9C9Y - chains A and C of the 3 polymer chains in the assembly; structure by electron microscopy, 3.35 A resolution.

# Chain A
Molecule: DNA topoisomerase 3-beta-1
Organism: Homo sapiens
Notes: EC 5.6.2.1
Reference sequence: O95985 (TOP3B_HUMAN); residues 1-611 here = UniProt positions 1-611
Chain sequence (612 residues; each row starts with the number of its first residue; numbering starts at 0):
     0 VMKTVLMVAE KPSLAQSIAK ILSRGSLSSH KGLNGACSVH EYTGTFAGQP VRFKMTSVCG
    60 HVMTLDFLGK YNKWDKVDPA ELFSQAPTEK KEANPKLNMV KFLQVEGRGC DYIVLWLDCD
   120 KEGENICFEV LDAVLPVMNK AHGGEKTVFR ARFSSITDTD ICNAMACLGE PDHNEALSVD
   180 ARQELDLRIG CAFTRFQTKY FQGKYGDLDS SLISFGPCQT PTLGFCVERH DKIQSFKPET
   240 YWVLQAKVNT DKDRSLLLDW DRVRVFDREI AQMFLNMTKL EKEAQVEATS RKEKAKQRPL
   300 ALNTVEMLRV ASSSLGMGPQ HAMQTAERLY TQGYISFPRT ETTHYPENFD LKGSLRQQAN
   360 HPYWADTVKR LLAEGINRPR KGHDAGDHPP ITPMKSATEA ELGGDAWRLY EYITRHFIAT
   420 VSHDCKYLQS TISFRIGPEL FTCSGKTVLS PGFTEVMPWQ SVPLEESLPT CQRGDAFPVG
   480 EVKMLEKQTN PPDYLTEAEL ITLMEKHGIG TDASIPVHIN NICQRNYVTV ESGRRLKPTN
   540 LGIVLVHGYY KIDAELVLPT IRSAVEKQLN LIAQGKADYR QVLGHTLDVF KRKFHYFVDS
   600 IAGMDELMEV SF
Construct notes: expression tag (0); engineered mutation Phe336 (Tyr in O95985)
Ion coordination: Mn2+ site 1: Glu9, Asp117 (shared with DA5(C) of chain C); Mn2+ site 2: Glu340, Asp511
What the authors report for this chain:
  - Mn2+ coordination: Glu9, Asp117, Glu340, Asp511
  - mutagenesis - Y336F: abolished catalytic activity
  - binding site for the 8-nt DNA strand (chain C): Lys10, Trp73, Arg338
  - catalytic residues: Lys10, Arg338

# Chain C
Molecule: 8-nt DNA strand
Sequence (8 nucleotides; each row starts with the number of its first residue; numbers below 1 keep their minus sign (DA-1 is residue -1)):
    -1 ACTAAAAT
Ion coordination: Mn2+: DA5 (shared with Glu9(A), Asp117(A) of chain A)

# Interface between chain A and chain C
Pairs across the interface - 46 pairs, chain A then chain C:
  Glu9(A) - DA4(C)  phosphate contact
  Glu9(A) - DA5(C)  phosphate contact
  Lys10(A) - DA5(C)  salt bridge to the phosphate
  Lys10(A) - DT6(C)  phosphate contact
  Cys58(A) - DA4(C)  base contact
  Cys58(A) - DA5(C)  sugar contact
  Gly59(A) - DA4(C)  base contact
  Gly59(A) - DA5(C)  sugar contact
  His60(A) - DA3(C)  sugar contact
  His60(A) - DA4(C)  hydrogen bond to the base
  Thr63(A) - DA2(C)  base contact
  Asp65(A) - DC0(C)  hydrogen bond to the base
  Asn71(A) - DC0(C)  hydrogen bond to the base
  Trp73(A) - DA-1(C)  stacking on the base
  Trp73(A) - DC0(C)  base contact
  Asn93(A) - DA4(C)  base contact
  Asp117(A) - DA5(C)  phosphate contact
  Glu121(A) - DA3(C)  phosphate contact
  Glu121(A) - DA4(C)  phosphate contact
  Asp185(A) - DA2(C)  sugar contact
  Leu186(A) - DT1(C)  base contact
  Gly189(A) - DT1(C)  sugar contact
  Cys190(A) - DC0(C)  hydrogen bond to the base
  Arg194(A) - DC0(C)  hydrogen bond to the base
  Leu211(A) - DC0(C)  sugar contact
  Ser213(A) - DC0(C)  hydrogen bond to the phosphate
  Ser213(A) - DT1(C)  hydrogen bond to the phosphate
  Phe214(A) - DT1(C)  sugar contact
  Gly215(A) - DT1(C)  phosphate contact
  Gly215(A) - DA2(C)  phosphate contact
  Pro216(A) - DA2(C)  phosphate contact
  Cys217(A) - DA2(C)  hydrogen bond to the phosphate
  Gln218(A) - DT1(C)  hydrogen bond to the phosphate
  Gln218(A) - DA2(C)  hydrogen bond to the phosphate
  Glu326(A) - DT6(C)  phosphate contact
  Tyr329(A) - DT6(C)  phosphate contact
  Phe336(A) - DA5(C)  phosphate contact
  Arg338(A) - DA5(C)  salt bridge to the phosphate
  Arg338(A) - DT6(C)  salt bridge to the phosphate
  Thr510(A) - DA4(C)  hydrogen bond to the phosphate
  Ala512(A) - DA4(C)  phosphate contact
  Ser513(A) - DA3(C)  hydrogen bond to the phosphate
  His517(A) - DA3(C)  salt bridge to the phosphate
  Arg524(A) - DT1(C)  salt bridge to the phosphate
  Arg561(A) - DA2(C)  phosphate contact
  Arg561(A) - DA3(C)  salt bridge to the phosphate
Also at the interface, not in a pair above, chain A (41 interface residues in all): Pro11, Asp74, Arg181, Thr193, Thr330, His387, Gly509

# Summary
The interface between chain A and chain C involves 41 residues on one side and 8 on the other; the contacts
include 12 hydrogen bonds, 6 salt bridges and 1 aromatic stacking contact. Polar pairs include
His60(A)-DA4(C), Asp65(A)-DC0(C) and Asn71(A)-DC0(C). The paper reports catalytic residues Lys10(A) and
Arg338(A); Y336F of chain A abolishes catalytic activity.
Chain A is DNA topoisomerase 3-beta-1 (Homo sapiens) and chain C is an 8-nt DNA strand; the structure, Human
TOP3B-TDRD3 core complex in DNA pre-cleavage state, was determined by electron microscopy together with 9C9W,
9CA0, 9CA1, 9CA4, 9CAG, 9CAH and 3 further entries from the same study.
